PDB entry 5L5X | X-ray diffraction, 2.90 A resolution | chains R and S of the 28 polymer chains in the assembly

== Chain R ==
Name: Proteasome subunit alpha type-5
From: Saccharomyces cerevisiae (strain ATCC 204508 / S288c)
Notes: EC 3.4.25.1
Reference sequence: P32379 (PSA5_YEAST); residues -7 to 252 here correspond to UniProt positions 1-260 (UniProt number = residue number + 8)
Sequence (260 residues; each row starts with the number of its first residue; numbers below 1 keep their minus sign (Met-7 is residue -7)):
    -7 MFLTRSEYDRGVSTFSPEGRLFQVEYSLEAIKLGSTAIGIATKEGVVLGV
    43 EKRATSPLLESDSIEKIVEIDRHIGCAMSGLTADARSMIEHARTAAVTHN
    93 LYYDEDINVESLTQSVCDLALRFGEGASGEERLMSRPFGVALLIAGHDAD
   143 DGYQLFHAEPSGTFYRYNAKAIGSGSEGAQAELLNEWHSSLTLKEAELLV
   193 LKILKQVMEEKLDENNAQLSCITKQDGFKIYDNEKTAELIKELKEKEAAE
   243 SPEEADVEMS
Not modelled in the structure: -7 to 0, 118-124, 243-252

== Chain S ==
Name: Proteasome subunit alpha type-6
From: Saccharomyces cerevisiae (strain ATCC 204508 / S288c)
Notes: EC 3.4.25.1
Reference sequence: P40302 (PSA6_YEAST); residues 0-233 here correspond to UniProt positions 1-234 (UniProt number = residue number + 1)
Sequence (234 residues; each row starts with the number of its first residue; numbering starts at 0):
     0 MFRNNYDGDTVTFSPTGRLFQVEYALEAIKQGSVTVGLRSNTHAVLVALK
    50 RNADELSSYQKKIIKCDEHMGLSLAGLAPDARVLSNYLRQQCNYSSLVFN
   100 RKLAVERAGHLLCDKAQKNTQSYGGRPYGVGLLIIGYDKSGAHLLEFQPS
   150 GNVTELYGTAIGARSQGAKTYLERTLDTFIKIDGNPDELIKAGVEAISQS
   200 LRDESLTVDNLSIAIVGKDTPFTIYDGEAVAKYI
Not modelled in the structure: 0-2
Swiss-Prot annotation at these positions:
  - modified residue: Ser13 (Phosphoserine)
  - cross-link: Lys190 (Glycyl lysine isopeptide (Lys-Gly) (interchain with G-Cter in ubiquitin))

== Interface between chain R and chain S ==
Contacting residue pairs - 43 pairs, chain R then chain S:
  Ser5(R) with Arg125(S)
  Thr6(R) with Gly7(S); Gln20(S)
  Phe7(R) with Gln20(S), hydrogen bond (backbone-side chain); Tyr23(S); Ala24(S), hydrophobic; Leu76(S), hydrophobic; Arg125(S); Pro126(S); Gly128(S)
  Ser8(R) with Tyr23(S)
  Pro9(R) with Tyr23(S), hydrophobic; Glu26(S)
  Glu10(R) with Glu26(S); Gln30(S)
  Gly11(R) with Tyr23(S); Ala27(S)
  Leu13(R) with Arg125(S)
  Gln106(R) with Arg81(S), hydrogen bond
  Asp110(R) with Arg81(S), salt bridge
  Leu113(R) with Pro78(S), hydrophobic; Arg125(S)
  Ser153(R) with Pro78(S)
  Gly154(R) with Pro78(S)
  Thr155(R) with Gln59(S)
  Phe156(R) with Gln59(S)
  Tyr157(R) with Arg50(S); Ala52(S); Ser56(S); Ser57(S); Gln59(S)
  Arg158(R) with Ser56(S); Ser57(S), hydrogen bond (backbone-backbone)
  Tyr159(R) with Ala52(S); Asp53(S); Leu55(S); Ser56(S)
  Asn160(R) with Leu55(S), hydrogen bond (backbone-backbone)
  Ala161(R) with Leu55(S)
  Gln172(R) with Asp53(S), hydrogen bond; Leu55(S)
  Leu176(R) with Leu55(S), hydrophobic
  Trp179(R) with Leu55(S), hydrophobic
Also at the interface, not in a pair above, chain R (27 interface residues in all): Arg2, Gly3, Glu117, Leu175
Also at the interface, not in a pair above, chain S (25 interface residues in all): Asp6, Asn51, Glu54, Asp79, Gly123

== In short ==
27 residues of chain R face 25 of chain S across their interface; the contacts include 5 hydrogen bonds and 1
salt bridge. Among the polar pairs are Asp110(R)-Arg81(S), Phe7(R)-Gln20(S) and Gln106(R)-Arg81(S).
Here chain R is Proteasome subunit alpha type-5 and chain S is Proteasome subunit alpha type-6, both from
Saccharomyces cerevisiae (strain ATCC 204508 / S288c). Entry 5L5X (Yeast 20S proteasome with human beta5c
(1-138) and human beta6 (97-111; 118-133) in complex with ONX ...) was determined by X-ray diffraction
together with 5L52, 5L54, 5L55, 5L5A, 5L5B, 5L5D and 30 further entries from the same study.
